Entry 5KNU (X-ray diffraction, 2.81 A resolution); this record covers chains A and B.

Chain A (and B):
Name: Hypoxanthine-guanine phosphoribosyltransferase
From: Escherichia coli
Notes: chain B of this document is another copy of the same molecule, construct and numbering; everything in this record applies to it too
UniProt: A0A0U4JN50 (A0A0U4JN50_ECOLX); residues 1-182 here correspond to UniProt positions 10-191 (UniProt number = residue number + 9)
Amino-acid sequence (182 residues; row label = number of the first residue in the row):
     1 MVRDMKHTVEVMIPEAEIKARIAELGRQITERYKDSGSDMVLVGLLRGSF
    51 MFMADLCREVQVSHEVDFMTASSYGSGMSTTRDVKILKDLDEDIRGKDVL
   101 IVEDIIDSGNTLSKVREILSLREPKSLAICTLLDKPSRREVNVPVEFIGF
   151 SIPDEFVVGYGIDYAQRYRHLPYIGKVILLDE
Unresolved in the structure: 1-2, 74-80, 182 (chain B: 1-2, 75-79, 181-182)
Ion coordination: Mg2+: Glu103, Asp104
Residues lining bound ligands: 6WA (3-[(4-oxidanylidene-3,5-dihydropyrrolo[3,2-d]pyrimidin-7-yl)methyl-(3-phosphonopropyl)amino]propylphosphonic acid): Ile105, Ile106, Asp107, Ser108, Gly109, Asn110, Thr111, Lys135, Glu155, Phe156, Val157, Ile162, Asp163, Arg169

Interface between chain A and chain B:
Residue-residue contacts (49):
  Leu46(A) with Leu46(B), hydrophobic
  Arg47(A) with Val66(B), hydrogen bond (side chain-backbone); Asp67(B); Phe68(B); Asp91(B), salt bridge; Glu92(B), salt bridge
  Phe50(A) with Met53(B), hydrophobic; Ala54(B), hydrophobic; Val66(B), hydrophobic; Phe68(B), hydrophobic
  Met51(A) with Ala54(B), hydrophobic; Cys57(B), hydrophobic; Arg58(B)
  Met53(A) with Phe50(B), hydrophobic
  Ala54(A) with Phe50(B), hydrophobic; Met51(B), hydrophobic; Ala54(B), hydrophobic
  Asp55(A) with Arg58(B), salt bridge
  Cys57(A) with Met51(B), hydrophobic; His170(B)
  Arg58(A) with Met51(B); Asp55(B), salt bridge; Arg58(B); Tyr160(B); His170(B); Pro172(B)
  Val62(A) with His170(B)
  Ser63(A) with His170(B)
  His64(A) with His170(B), hydrogen bond (backbone-side chain)
  Glu65(A) with Gln166(B)
  Val66(A) with Arg47(B), hydrogen bond (backbone-side chain); Phe50(B), hydrophobic; Arg169(B)
  Phe68(A) with Phe50(B), hydrophobic
  Lys88(A) with Leu87(B); Lys88(B)
  Asp91(A) with Arg47(B), salt bridge
  Glu92(A) with Arg47(B), salt bridge; Gln166(B), hydrogen bond
  Tyr160(A) with Arg58(B)
  Gln166(A) with Glu65(B); Glu92(B)
  Arg169(A) with Val66(B)
  His170(A) with Cys57(B); Arg58(B); Val62(B); Ser63(B); His64(B), hydrogen bond (side chain-backbone)
  Pro172(A) with Arg58(B)
Also at the interface, not in a pair above, chain A (27 interface residues in all): Val60, Asp67, Thr70, Leu87
Also at the interface, not in a pair above, chain B (27 interface residues in all): Thr70, Arg167

In short:
Chain A and chain B each contribute 27 residues to their interface; the contacts include 5 hydrogen bonds and
6 salt bridges. Polar pairs include Arg47(A)-Asp91(B), Arg47(A)-Glu92(B) and Asp55(A)-Arg58(B). Bound to chain
A: compound 6WA. The Mg2+ site is built by Glu103(A) and Asp104(A).
Chain A and chain B are both Hypoxanthine-guanine phosphoribosyltransferase (Escherichia coli); the structure,
Crystal structure of E. coli hypoxanthine phosphoribosyltransferase in complexed with
9-[N,N-(Bis-3-phosphonopropyl)aminomethyl]-9-deazahypoxanthine, was determined by X-ray diffraction (same
publication as 5KNR, 5KNS, 5KNT, 5KNV and 5KNX).
